9I4X - chains a and g of the 24 polymer chains in the assembly; structure by electron microscopy, 2.79 A resolution.

[Chain a]
Name: Cytochrome b
Organism: Toxoplasma gondii GT1
UniProt: O20672 (CYB_TOXGO); residue numbers follow UniProt; this construct covers 1-368
Sequence (368 residues; each row starts with the number of its first residue):
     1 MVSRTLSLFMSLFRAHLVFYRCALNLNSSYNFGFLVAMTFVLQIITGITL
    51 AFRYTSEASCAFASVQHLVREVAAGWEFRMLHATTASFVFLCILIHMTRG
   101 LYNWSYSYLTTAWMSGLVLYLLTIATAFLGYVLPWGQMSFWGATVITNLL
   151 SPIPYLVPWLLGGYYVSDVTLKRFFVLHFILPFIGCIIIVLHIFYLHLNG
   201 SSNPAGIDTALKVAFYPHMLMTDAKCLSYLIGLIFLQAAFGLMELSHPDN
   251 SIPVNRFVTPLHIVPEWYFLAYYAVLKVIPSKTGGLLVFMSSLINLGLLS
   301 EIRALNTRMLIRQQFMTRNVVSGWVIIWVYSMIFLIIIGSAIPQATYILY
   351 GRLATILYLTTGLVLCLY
Not modelled in the structure: 1-8
Construct notes: engineered mutation Phe9 (Ser in O20672)
Bound ions: heme Fe site 1: His82, His178; heme Fe site 2 near His96 (its only coordinating residue here)
Ligand contacts:
  - A1IJD (6-chloranyl-7-methoxy-2-methyl-3-[4-[4-(trifluoromethyloxy)phenoxy]phenyl]-1H-quinolin-4-one), molecule 1: His16, Leu17, Tyr20, Cys22, Leu26, Tyr30, Asn31, Phe34, Cys186, Ile189, Val190, Ile193, Leu196, His197, Ser201, Phe215, Met219, Asp223
  - A1IJD, molecule 2: Ser292, Leu293, Tyr358
  - Atovaquone (AOQ; 2-[trans-4-(4-chlorophenyl)cyclohexyl]-3-hydroxynaphthalene-1,4-dione): Ile124, Phe128, Tyr131, Met138, Trp141, Gly142, Val145, Ile146, Ile263, Pro265, Phe269, Tyr272, Tyr273, Leu276, Phe289
  - heme (HEM), molecule 1: Tyr30, Asn31, Phe32, Gly33, Phe34, Val36, Ala37, Phe40, Ile93, His96, Met97, Arg99, Ser105, Leu109, Ala112, Trp113, Gly116, Leu117, Leu119, Tyr120, Ile189, His192, Ile193, Leu196, Ser201, Ser202
  - heme (HEM), molecule 2: Phe40, Gln43, Ile44, Gly47, Ile48, Leu50, Ala51, Tyr54, Val65, Arg79, His82, Ala83, Ala86, Thr126, Ala127, Gly130, Tyr131, Leu133, Pro134, Phe175, His178, Phe179, Pro182, Phe183, Tyr268
  - 1,2-diacyl-sn-glycero-3-phosphocholine (PC1): Phe34, Met38, Val41, Tyr216, Leu220, Met221, Ala224, Leu227
UniProt features mapped onto this chain:
  - binding site (heme b): His82, His96, His178, His192
  - binding site (a ubiquinone): His197
From the paper describing this entry:
  - binding site for Atovaquone: Ile124, Phe128, Tyr131, Met138, Ile263, Pro265, Tyr272, Phe289
  - specificity-determining residues: Tyr272
  - mutagenesis - T222P: decreased binding to 7-methoxy ELQs (citing earlier work)

[Chain g]
Name: Ubiquinol-cytochrome c reductase
Organism: Toxoplasma gondii GT1
UniProt: A0A125YYJ3 (A0A125YYJ3_TOXGG); numbering as in UniProt (aligned over 1-234)
Sequence (234 residues; numbered 1 to 234; the number before each row is that of its first residue):
     1 MAQFHREIGKLFASYSNKITANSPVQYVPSPPTKGKVRRALSSALMPVWF
    51 KFFRGPLDRWNLAVMAKYLRDHGLMYDDLYSDKEPVFARALELLPPDIQA
   101 ARFRRLMRGTYLNHLRLYLPVHEQNYDPFIPYMAPYVEEAKFQLQEEEEL
   151 LGYHMWEGVWYSGGVTGFGDKEPGEHFLVALPNLYGAGGSPMQAGGKHFS
   201 SHAASAARARLATLAQKRLEEAMQQRERQSVSQN
Not modelled in the structure: 1-2, 195-234

[How chain a and chain g interact]
Contacting residue pairs - 49 pairs, chain a then chain g:
  Leu24(a) with His114(g)
  Asn25(a) with Thr110(g); Asn113(g); His114(g)
  Asn27(a) with Arg116(g)
  Tyr108(a) with Ser81(g); Lys83(g); Glu84(g)
  Leu191(a) with Phe177(g), hydrophobic
  Phe194(a) with His176(g); Phe177(g), hydrophobic; Ala180(g), hydrophobic
  Tyr195(a) with Phe177(g)
  Leu198(a) with Glu175(g)
  Gly200(a) with Lys83(g), hydrogen bond (backbone-side chain)
  Ala205(a) with Asn113(g)
  Ile207(a) with Leu74(g), hydrophobic; Asp78(g); Leu106(g), hydrophobic; Thr110(g)
  Asp208(a) with Ser81(g), hydrogen bond; Asp82(g), hydrogen bond (side chain-backbone); Leu106(g)
  Thr209(a) with Leu106(g); Thr110(g), hydrogen bond
  Ala210(a) with Phe103(g), hydrophobic
  Leu211(a) with Met107(g); Thr110(g)
  Arg303(a) with Glu84(g), salt bridge
  Met309(a) with Tyr80(g); Glu84(g); Val86(g), hydrophobic
  Leu310(a) with Tyr80(g)
  Ile311(a) with Leu79(g); Tyr80(g), hydrophobic
  Arg312(a) with Ser81(g)
  Gln313(a) with Tyr68(g), hydrogen bond; Leu79(g)
  Phe315(a) with Val64(g); Met65(g), hydrophobic; Tyr68(g), hydrophobic; Leu79(g), hydrophobic
  Thr317(a) with Val64(g); Tyr68(g)
  Arg318(a) with Lys67(g); Asp71(g), salt bridge; Tyr118(g), hydrogen bond
  Val320(a) with Trp60(g), hydrophobic
  Val321(a) with Leu57(g), hydrophobic
Interface residues without a listed pair, chain a (30 interface residues in all): Asn199, Pro204, Gly206, Asn319
Interface residues without a listed pair, chain g (34 interface residues in all): Leu69, Tyr76, Pro85, Phe87, Tyr111, Gly174

[In short]
The interface between chain a and chain g involves 30 residues on one side and 34 on the other; the contacts
include 6 hydrogen bonds and 2 salt bridges. Polar pairs include Arg303(a)-Glu84(g), Arg318(a)-Asp71(g) and
Gly200(a)-Lys83(g). From the paper: a binding site for Atovaquone at Ile124(a), Phe128(a) and Tyr131(a) among
others; T222P of chain a reduces binding to 7-methoxy ELQs.
Here chain a is Cytochrome b and chain g is Ubiquinol-cytochrome c reductase, both from Toxoplasma gondii GT1.
Entry 9I4X (Toxoplasma gondii cytochrome bc1 complex from the respiratory supercomplex III2-IV inhibited by
atovaquone and ELQ-300) was determined by electron microscopy together with 9G9T from the same study.
